Entry 9UDI (electron microscopy, 3.01 A resolution); this record covers chains A and R of the 4 polymer chains in the assembly.

Chain A:
Name: Transposase
Organism: Rothia dentocariosa
UniProt: A0A7D4LAR1 (A0A7D4LAR1_9MICC); residue numbers follow UniProt; this construct covers 1-540
Chain sequence (540 residues; row label = number of the first residue in the row):
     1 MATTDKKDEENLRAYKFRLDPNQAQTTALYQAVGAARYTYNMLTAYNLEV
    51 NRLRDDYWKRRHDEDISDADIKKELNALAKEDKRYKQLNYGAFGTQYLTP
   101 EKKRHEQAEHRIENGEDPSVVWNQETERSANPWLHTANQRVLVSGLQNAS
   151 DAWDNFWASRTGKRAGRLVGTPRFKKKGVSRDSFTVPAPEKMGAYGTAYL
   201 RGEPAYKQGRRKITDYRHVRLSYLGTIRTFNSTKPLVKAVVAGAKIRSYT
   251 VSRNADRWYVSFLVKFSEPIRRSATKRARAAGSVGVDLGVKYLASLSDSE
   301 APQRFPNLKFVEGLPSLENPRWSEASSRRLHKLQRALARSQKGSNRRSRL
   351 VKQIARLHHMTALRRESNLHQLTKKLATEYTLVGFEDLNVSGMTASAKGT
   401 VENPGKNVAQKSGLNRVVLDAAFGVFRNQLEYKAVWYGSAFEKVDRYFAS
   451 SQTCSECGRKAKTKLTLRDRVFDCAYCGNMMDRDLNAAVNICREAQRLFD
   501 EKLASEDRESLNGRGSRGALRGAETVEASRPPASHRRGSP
Disordered / not traced: 1-10, 268-540
From the paper describing this entry:
  - mutagenesis - R140A, P189A, E190A, K191A/R220A: abolished catalytic activity
  - mutagenesis - K102A, P187A, R201A/R211A, R220A: decreased catalytic activity
  - mutagenesis - K191A, R201A, R211A: unchanged catalytic activity
  - catalytic residues: Asp287, Glu386, Asp484 (proposed by the authors, not directly observed)

Chain R:
Molecule: sgRNA
Organism: Rothia dentocariosa
Sequence (214 nucleotides; numbered -194 to 19; the number before each row is that of its first residue; numbers below 1 keep their minus sign (C-194 is residue -194)):
  -194 CUUUUUGACGAAAAACUCGCCUCAGAAGAUAGGGAGAGUCUAAACGGACG
  -144 UGGAAGUCGAGGCGCUCUUCGGGGUGCUGAGACUGUGGAAGCGUCAAGAC
   -94 CACCUGCGAGUCAUCGUAGAGGGUCACCGUAGAUGAGUAAUCAUCUGCCC
   -44 AUCUAUUGCAUUAUGCACGCGAAAGCGUGUGCAUGGGUGGUUCCCGGUUC
     6 AGGUGAAAGUGAAA
Disordered / not traced: -194 to -179, -157 to -153, -143 to -107, -90 to -77, -38 to -13, 10-19

Chain A / chain R interface:
Pairs across the interface - 58 pairs, chain A then chain R:
  Leu12(A) - C0(R)  base contact
  Arg13(A) - C-1(R)  base contact
  Arg13(A) - C0(R)  salt bridge to the phosphate
  Ala14(A) - C0(R)  base contact
  Ala14(A) - G1(R)  sugar contact
  Lys16(A) - G1(R)  hydrogen bond to the phosphate
  Lys16(A) - G2(R)  salt bridge to the phosphate
  Arg18(A) - A-171(R)  salt bridge to the phosphate
  Asn22(A) - G-73(R)  hydrogen bond to the phosphate
  Asn22(A) - G-72(R)  phosphate contact
  Gln23(A) - G-74(R)  hydrogen bond to the phosphate
  Gln23(A) - G-73(R)  hydrogen bond to the phosphate
  Ala24(A) - G-73(R)  phosphate contact
  Tyr40(A) - C5(R)  hydrogen bond to the phosphate
  Asn148(A) - U3(R)  sugar contact
  Asn148(A) - U4(R)  phosphate contact
  Asp151(A) - U3(R)  hydrogen bond to the sugar
  Ala152(A) - U4(R)  sugar contact
  Asn155(A) - U4(R)  sugar contact
  Phe156(A) - U4(R)  sugar contact
  Phe156(A) - C5(R)  sugar contact
  Arg164(A) - U4(R)  base contact
  Arg167(A) - A6(R)  hydrogen bond to the sugar
  Val169(A) - C5(R)  sugar contact
  Gly170(A) - C5(R)  hydrogen bond to the sugar
  Thr171(A) - C5(R)  sugar contact
  Pro172(A) - C5(R)  phosphate contact
  Arg173(A) - C5(R)  hydrogen bond to the phosphate
  Arg173(A) - A6(R)  salt bridge to the phosphate
  Lys175(A) - U4(R)  salt bridge to the phosphate
  Arg181(A) - G2(R)  salt bridge to the phosphate
  Arg181(A) - U3(R)  salt bridge to the phosphate
  Ser183(A) - U3(R)  hydrogen bond to the phosphate
  Tyr195(A) - A-52(R)  sugar contact
  Thr214(A) - C-53(R)  sugar contact
  Asp215(A) - U-71(R)  phosphate contact
  Asp215(A) - C-70(R)  phosphate contact
  Asp215(A) - C-53(R)  sugar contact
  Tyr216(A) - A-52(R)  hydrogen bond to the phosphate
  Tyr216(A) - U-51(R)  hydrogen bond to the phosphate
  Arg217(A) - C-70(R)  salt bridge to the phosphate
  Arg217(A) - A-69(R)  salt bridge to the phosphate
  His218(A) - G-72(R)  hydrogen bond to the phosphate
  His218(A) - U-71(R)  salt bridge to the phosphate
  Arg228(A) - U-71(R)  salt bridge to the phosphate
  Arg228(A) - C-70(R)  salt bridge to the phosphate
  Phe230(A) - A-171(R)  phosphate contact
  Phe230(A) - G-170(R)  phosphate contact
  Phe230(A) - A-69(R)  base contact
  Asn231(A) - G-170(R)  hydrogen bond to the base
  Ser232(A) - C-68(R)  hydrogen bond to the base
  Lys234(A) - A-52(R)  salt bridge to the phosphate
  Lys234(A) - U-51(R)  salt bridge to the phosphate
  Lys238(A) - U-51(R)  salt bridge to the phosphate
  Thr250(A) - G2(R)  sugar contact
  Ser252(A) - G2(R)  sugar contact
  Ser261(A) - G1(R)  hydrogen bond to the sugar
  Ser261(A) - G2(R)  phosphate contact
Also at the interface, not in a pair above, chain A (42 interface residues in all): Gln25, Arg210, Tyr259

In short:
The interface between chain A and chain R involves 42 residues on one side and 20 on the other; the contacts
include 16 hydrogen bonds and 15 salt bridges. Among the polar pairs are Asn231(A)-G-170(R), Ser232(A)-C-68(R)
and Asp151(A)-U3(R). The paper reports catalytic residues Asp287(A), Glu386(A) and Asp484(A); R140A, P189A and
E190A of chain A, among others, abolish catalytic activity; 11 substitutions were tested in all.
Chain A is Transposase and chain R is sgRNA, both from Rothia dentocariosa; the structure, Cryo-EM structure
of the RdCas12n-sgRNA-DNA ternary complex, Conformation 2, was determined by electron microscopy, deposited
together with 9J09.
